Entry 3BE7 (X-ray diffraction, 2.30 A resolution); this record covers chains C and H of the 8 polymer chains in the assembly.

Chain C (and H):
Protein: Zn-dependent arginine carboxypeptidase
Notes: chain H of this document is another copy of the same molecule, construct and numbering; everything in this record applies to it too
Chain sequence (408 residues; numbered -1 to 406; the number before each row is that of its first residue; numbers below 1 keep their minus sign (Met-1 is residue -1)):
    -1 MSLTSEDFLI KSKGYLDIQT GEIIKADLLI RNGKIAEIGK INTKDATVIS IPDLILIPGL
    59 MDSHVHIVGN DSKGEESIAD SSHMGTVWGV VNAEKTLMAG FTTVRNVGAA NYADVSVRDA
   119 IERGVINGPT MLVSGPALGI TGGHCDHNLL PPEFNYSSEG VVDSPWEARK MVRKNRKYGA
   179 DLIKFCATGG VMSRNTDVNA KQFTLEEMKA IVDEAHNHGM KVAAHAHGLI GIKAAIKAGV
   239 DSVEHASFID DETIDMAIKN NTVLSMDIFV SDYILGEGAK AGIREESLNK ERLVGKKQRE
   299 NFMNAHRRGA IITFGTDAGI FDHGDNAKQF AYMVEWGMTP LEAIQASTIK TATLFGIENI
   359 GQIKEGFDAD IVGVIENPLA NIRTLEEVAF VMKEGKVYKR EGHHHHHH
Disordered / not traced: -1 to 4, 399-406 (chain H: -1 to 3, 399-406)
Construct notes: expression tag (-1 to 1, 399-406)
Disulfides: Cys143-Cys184
Small-molecule neighbours: arginine (ARG): His142, Gly188, Val189, Met190, His223, His225, His243, Asp265, Val268, Ser269, Ile272, Glu289, Val292, Gly293, Gln296, Asp315, Ile318
From the paper describing this entry:
  - binding site for arginine: His142, His225, Asp265, Val268, Ser269, Ile272, Glu289, Asp315
  - catalytic residues: Asp315 (proposed by the authors, not directly observed)
  - specificity-determining residues: Glu289

Chain C / chain H interface:
Contacting residue pairs - 43 pairs, chain C then chain H:
  Ser70(C) - Arg121(H)  hydrogen bond
  Glu74(C) - Arg121(H)  salt bridge
  Ser75(C) - Arg121(H)
  Asp78(C) - Arg121(H)  salt bridge
  Ser79(C) - Ser114(H)  hydrogen bond
  Ser80(C) - His81(H)
  His81(C) - Ser80(H)
  His81(C) - His81(H)  hydrogen bond
  His81(C) - Thr84(H)  hydrogen bond
  His81(C) - Asn109(H)
  His81(C) - Ala111(H)
  His81(C) - Ser114(H)
  Met82(C) - Ser114(H)  hydrogen bond (backbone-side chain)
  Met82(C) - Asp117(H)
  Met82(C) - Ala118(H)  hydrophobic
  Met82(C) - Arg121(H)
  Thr84(C) - His81(H)  hydrogen bond
  Thr84(C) - Val85(H)
  Val85(C) - Thr84(H)
  Val85(C) - Val88(H)  hydrophobic
  Val85(C) - Ala118(H)  hydrophobic
  Val85(C) - Ile124(H)  hydrophobic
  Trp86(C) - Val123(H)
  Val88(C) - Val88(H)  hydrophobic
  Val89(C) - Val123(H)
  Val89(C) - Ile124(H)  hydrophobic
  Asn109(C) - His81(H)
  Ala111(C) - His81(H)
  Ser114(C) - Ser79(H)  hydrogen bond
  Ser114(C) - His81(H)
  Ser114(C) - Met82(H)
  Asp117(C) - Met82(H)
  Ala118(C) - Met82(H)  hydrophobic
  Ala118(C) - Val85(H)  hydrophobic
  Arg121(C) - Ser70(H)  hydrogen bond
  Arg121(C) - Glu74(H)  salt bridge
  Arg121(C) - Ser75(H)
  Arg121(C) - Asp78(H)  salt bridge
  Arg121(C) - Met82(H)
  Val123(C) - Trp86(H)
  Val123(C) - Val89(H)
  Ile124(C) - Val85(H)  hydrophobic
  Ile124(C) - Val89(H)  hydrophobic
Other interface residues (no listed pair), chain C (23 interface residues in all): Tyr110, Val115
Other interface residues (no listed pair), chain H (23 interface residues in all): Tyr110, Val115

Summary:
Chain C and chain H each contribute 23 residues to their interface; the contacts include 8 hydrogen bonds and
4 salt bridges. Polar contacts include Glu74(C)-Arg121(H), Asp78(C)-Arg121(H) and Ser70(C)-Arg121(H). Chain C
binds arginine. The paper reports the catalytic residue Asp315(C); a binding site for arginine at His142(C),
His225(C) and Asp265(C) among others.
Both chains are Zn-dependent arginine carboxypeptidase. Entry 3BE7 (Crystal structure of Zn-dependent arginine
carboxypeptidase) was determined by X-ray diffraction.
